Entry 2PQF (X-ray diffraction, 2.20 A resolution); this record covers chain A.

[Chain A]
Molecule: Poly [ADP-ribose] polymerase 12
Organism: Homo sapiens
Notes: EC 2.4.2.30; fragment: catalytic fragment
Reference sequence: Q9H0J9 (PAR12_HUMAN); numbering as in UniProt (aligned over 489-684)
Chain sequence (198 residues; row label = number of the first residue in the row):
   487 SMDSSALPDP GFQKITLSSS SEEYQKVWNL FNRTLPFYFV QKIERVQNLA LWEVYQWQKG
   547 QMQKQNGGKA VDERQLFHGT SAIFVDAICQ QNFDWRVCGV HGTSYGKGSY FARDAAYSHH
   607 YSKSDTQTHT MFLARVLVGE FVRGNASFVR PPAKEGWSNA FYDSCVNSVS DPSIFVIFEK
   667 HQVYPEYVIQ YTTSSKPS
Unresolved in the structure: 487-494, 644-645, 682-684
Modified / non-standard residues: Mse488 (selenomethionine); Mse548 (selenomethionine; parent Met); Mse617 (selenomethionine; parent Met)
Sequence notes: cloning artifact (487-488); modified residue (548, 617)
Ligand contacts: 3-aminobenzoic acid (GAB): F563, H564, G565, Y596, F597, A598, Y603, S604, Y607, I660
UniProt features mapped onto this chain:
  - modified residue (ADP-ribosyl aspartic acid): D600, D611

[Summary]
Chain A binds 3-aminobenzoic acid.
Chain A is Poly [ADP-ribose] polymerase 12 (Homo sapiens); the structure, Human Poly(ADP-Ribose) Polymerase
12, Catalytic fragment in complex with an inhibitor 3-Aminobenzoic acid, was determined by X-ray diffraction
(same publication as 4X52, 2X5Y, 3GEY and 3BLJ).
